Entry 8DPT (electron microscopy, 4.00 A resolution); this record covers chains B and D of the 6 polymer chains in the assembly.

# Chain B
Name: Interleukin-11
Organism: Homo sapiens
Reference sequence: P20809 (IL11_HUMAN); residues 11-178 here correspond to UniProt positions 32-199 (UniProt number = residue number + 21)
Sequence (169 residues; each row starts with the number of its first residue):
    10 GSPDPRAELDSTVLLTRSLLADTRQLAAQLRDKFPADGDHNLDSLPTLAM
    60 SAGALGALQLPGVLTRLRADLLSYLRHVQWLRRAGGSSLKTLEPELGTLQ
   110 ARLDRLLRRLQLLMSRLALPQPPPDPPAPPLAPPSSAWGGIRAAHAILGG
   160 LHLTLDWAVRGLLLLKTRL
Unresolved in the structure: 10-13
Differences from the reference sequence: expression tag (10)
UniProt features mapped onto this chain:
  - region: His161 to Arg169 (Important for interaction with IL11RA and for the stimulation of cell proliferation)
  - site: Trp147 (Important for interaction with IL6ST and for the stimulation of cell proliferation)
What the authors report for this chain:
  - mutagenesis - W147A (610 +/- 120 pM): decreased signaling
  - mutagenesis - A58P/M59A/S60I/A61D/G62Y/W147A (38 +/- 9 nM), W147A (10 +/- 8 nM): unchanged binding to Interleukin-11 receptor subunit alpha
  - mutagenesis - W147A (130 +/- 14 nM): unchanged binding to gp130D2-D3

# Chain D
Name: Interleukin-6 receptor subunit beta
Organism: Homo sapiens
Reference sequence: P40189 (IL6RB_HUMAN); residues 0-590 here correspond to UniProt positions 22-612 (UniProt number = residue number + 22)
Sequence (591 residues; row label = number of the first residue in the row; numbering starts at 0):
     0 GELLDPCGYISPESPVVQLHSNFTAVCVLKEKCMDYFHVNANYIVWKTNH
    50 FTIPKEQYTIINRTASSVTFTDIASLNIQLTCNILTFGQLEQNVYGITII
   100 SGLPPEKPKNLSCIVNEGKKMRCEWDGGRETHLETNFTLKSEWATHKFAD
   150 CKAKRDTPTSCTVDYSTVYFVNIEVWVEAENALGKVTSDHINFDPVYKVK
   200 PNPPHNLSVINSEELSSILKLTWTNPSIKSVIILKYNIQYRTKDASTWSQ
   250 IPPEDTASTRSSFTVQDLKPFTEYVFRIRCMKEDGKGYWSDWSEEASGIT
   300 YEDRPSKAPSFWYKIDPSHTQGYRTVQLVWKTLPPFEANGKILDYEVTLT
   350 RWKSHLQNYTVNATKLTVNLTNDRYLATLTVRNLVGKSDAAVLTIPACDF
   400 QATHPVMDLKAFPKDNMLWVEWTTPRESVKKYILEWCVLSDKAPCITDWQ
   450 QEDGTVHRTYLRGNLAESKCYLITVTPVYADGPGSPESIKAYLKQAPPSK
   500 GPTVRTKKVGKNEAVLEWDQLPVDVQNGFIRNYTIFYRTIIGNETAVNVD
   550 SSHTEYTLSSLTSDTLYMVRMAAYTDEGGKDGPEFTFTTPK
Unresolved in the structure: 0-1, 400-590
UniProt features mapped onto this chain:
  - motif: Trp288 to Ser292 (WSXWS motif)
  - glycosylation (N-linked (GlcNAc...) asparagine): Asn21, Asn61, Asn109, Asn135, Asn205, Asn357, Asn361, Asn368 (complex), Asn531, Asn542
Cystine bridges: Cys6-Cys32, Cys26-Cys81, Cys112-Cys122, Cys150-Cys160
Covalently attached groups: N-acetylglucosamine (NAG) linked to Asn21, Asn61, Asn135

# Interface between chain B and chain D
Contacting residue pairs (20):
  Arg40(B) - His49(D)  hydrogen bond (backbone-side chain)
  Asp41(B) - His49(D)  hydrogen bond (backbone-side chain)
  Phe43(B) - Gln78(D)
  Phe43(B) - Thr97(D)
  Pro44(B) - His49(D)
  Pro44(B) - Gln78(D)
  Asp46(B) - Lys46(D)  salt bridge
  Asp46(B) - Glu90(D)
  Asp46(B) - Gln91(D)
  Asp46(B) - Asn92(D)  hydrogen bond (backbone-backbone)
  Gly47(B) - Glu90(D)  hydrogen bond (backbone-backbone)
  Gly47(B) - Gln91(D)
  Asp48(B) - Gln91(D)  hydrogen bond
  Asp52(B) - Leu3(D)
  Ser145(B) - Tyr94(D)  hydrogen bond
  Trp147(B) - Gln78(D)
  Trp147(B) - Asn92(D)  hydrogen bond
  Trp147(B) - Tyr94(D)
  Trp147(B) - Gly95(D)
  Arg151(B) - Asn92(D)  hydrogen bond (side chain-backbone)
Interface residues without a listed pair, chain B (15 interface residues in all): Lys42, Ala45, Ser97, Gly148
Interface residues without a listed pair, chain D (15 interface residues in all): Pro5, Thr80, Asn82, Val93, Ile96
The authors on this interface:
  - hot spots on chain B (mutagenesis) - W147A: decreased binding to Interleukin-6 receptor subunit beta (chain D)

# Overview
Chain B and chain D each contribute 15 residues to their interface; the contacts include 8 hydrogen bonds and
1 salt bridge. Polar pairs include Asp46(B)-Lys46(D), Arg40(B)-His49(D) and Asp41(B)-His49(D). The paper
reports that W147A of chain B reduces signaling; W147A of chain B reduces binding to Interleukin-6 receptor
subunit beta (chain D).
Here chain B is Interleukin-11 and chain D is Interleukin-6 receptor subunit beta, both from Homo sapiens.
Entry 8DPT (The structure of the IL-11 signalling complex, with full-length extracellular gp130) was
determined by electron microscopy (same publication as 8DPS, 8DPU, 8DPV and 8DPW).
